Entry 1J5E (X-ray diffraction, 3.05 A resolution); this record covers chains A and J of the 21 polymer chains in the assembly.

[Chain A]
Molecule: 16S ribosomal RNA
Source organism: Thermus thermophilus
Sequence (1522 nucleotides; numbered 0 to 1544 plus 19 insertion-coded residues; 42 numbers in that range are skipped by the numbering (no residue carries them; nothing is unmodelled there); the number before each row is that of its first residue; a row labelled like 190A-190L holds insertion residues (190A, then the next letters in order); numbering starts at 0):
     0 UUUGUUGGAGAGUUUGAUCCUGGCUCAGGGUGAACGCUGGCGGCGUGCCU
    50 AAGACAUGCAAGUCGUGCGGG
    73 CCGCGGGGUUUU
    88 ACUCCG
    95 UGGUC
   101 AGCGGCGGACGGGUGAGUAACGCGUGGGU
  129A G
   130 ACCUACCCGGAAGAGGGGGACAACCCGGGGAAACUCGGGCUAAUCCCCCA
   180 UGUGGACCCGC
190A-190L CCCUUGGGGUGU
   191 GUCCAAAGGGCUUU
   216 GCCCGCUUCCGGAUGGGCCCGCGUCCCAUCAGCUAGUUGGUGGGGUAAUG
   266 GCCCACCAAGGCGACGACGGGUAGCCGGUCUGAGAGGAUGGCCGGCCACA
   316 GGGGCACUGAGACACGGGCCCCACUCCUACGGGAGGCAGCAGUUAGGAAU
   366 CUUCCGCAAUGGGCGCAAGCCUGACGGAGCGACGCCGCUUGGAGGAAGAA
   416 GCCCUUCGGGGUGUAAACUCCUGAA
   442 CCCGGGACGAAACCCCCGACGA
   474 GGGGACUGACGGUACCGGG
   494 GUAAUAGCGCCGGCCAACUCCGUGCCAGCAGCCGCGGUAAUACGGAGGGC
   544 GCGAGCGUUACCCGGAUUCACUGGGCGUAAAGGGCGUGUAGGCGGCCUGG
   594 GGCGUCCCAUGUGAAAGACCACGGCUCAACCGUGGGGGAGCGUGGGAUAC
   644 GCUCAGGCUAGACGGUGGGAGAGGGUGGUGGAAUUCCCGGAGUAGCGGUG
   694 AAAUGCGCAGAUACCGGGAGGAACGCCGAUGGCGAAGGCAGCCACCUGGU
   744 CCACCCGUGACGCUGAGGCGCGAAAGCGUGGGGAGCAAACCGGAUUAGAU
   794 ACCCGGGUAGUCCACGCCCUAAACGAUGCGCGCUAGGUCUCUGGGUCU
   848 CCUGGGGGCCGAAGCUAACGCGUUAAGCGCGCCGCCUGGGGAGUACGGCC
   898 GCAAGGCUGAAACUCAAAGGAAUUGACGGGGGCCCGCACAAGCGGUGGAG
   948 CAUGUGGUUUAAUUCGAAGCAACGCGAAGAACCUUACCAGGCCUUGACAU
   998 GCUAGG
 1003A G
  1004 AACCCGGGUGAAAGCCUGGGGUGCCCC
1030A-1030D GCGA
  1031 GGGGAGCCCUAGCACAGGUGCUGCAUGGCCGUCGUCAGCUCGUGCCGUGA
  1081 GGUGUUGGGUUAAGUCCCGCAACGAGCGCAACCCCCGCCGUUAGUUGCCA
  1131 GCGGUUCGGCCGGGCACUCUAACGGGACUGCCCGCGAAA
  1171 GCGGGAGGAAGGAGGGGACGACGUCUGGUCAGCAUGGCCCUUACGGCCUG
  1221 GGCGACACACGUGCUACAAUGCCCACUACAAAGCGAUGCCACCCGGCAAC
  1271 GGGGAGCUAAUCGCAAAAAGGUGGGCCCAGUUCGGAUUGGGGUCUGCAAC
  1321 CCGACCCCAUGAAGCCGGAAUCGCUAGUAAUCGCGGAUCAG
 1361A C
  1362 CAUGCCGCGGUGAAUACGUUCCCGGGCCUUGUACACACCGCCCGUCACGC
  1412 CAUGGGAGCGGGCUCUACCCGAAGUCGCCGGG
  1446 AGCCUACGGG
  1459 CAGGCGCCGAGGGUAGGGCCCGUGACUGGGGCGAAGUCGUAACAAGGUAG
  1509 CUGUACCGGAAGGUGCGGCUGGAUCACCUCCUUUCU
Not modelled in the structure: 0-4, 1535-1538

[Chain J]
Name: 30S ribosomal protein S10
Source organism: Thermus thermophilus
Reference sequence: P80375 (RS10_THETH); residues 2-105 here correspond to UniProt positions 1-104 (UniProt number = residue number - 1)
Amino-acid sequence (104 residues; each row starts with the number of its first residue):
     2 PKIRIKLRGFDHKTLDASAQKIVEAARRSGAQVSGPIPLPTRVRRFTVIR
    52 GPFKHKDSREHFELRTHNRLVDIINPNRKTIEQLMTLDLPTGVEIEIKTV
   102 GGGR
Not modelled in the structure: 2, 101-105

[Chain A / chain J interface]
Pairs across the interface - 70 pairs, chain A then chain J:
  G963(A) with Phe54(J), sugar contact
  A964(A) with Phe54(J), sugar contact; Lys55(J), sugar contact
  A969(A) with Lys55(J), salt bridge to the phosphate
  C972(A) with Lys55(J), sugar contact; His56(J), sugar contact; Lys57(J), salt bridge to the phosphate
  G973(A) with Ile50(J), sugar contact; Phe54(J), base contact; Lys55(J), hydrogen bond to the sugar
  A975(A) with Thr48(J), base contact; Arg60(J), base contact
  G1058(A) with Pro53(J), base contact
  C1059(A) with Arg51(J), sugar contact; Gly52(J), sugar contact; Pro53(J), base contact
  C1060(A) with Arg51(J), salt bridge to the phosphate; Gly52(J), sugar contact; His56(J), hydrogen bond to the base; Ser59(J), sugar contact
  G1061(A) with Arg51(J), phosphate contact; His56(J), hydrogen bond to the sugar; Ser59(J), sugar contact
  A1123(A) with Ser35(J), phosphate contact; Gly36(J), hydrogen bond to the sugar; Pro37(J), hydrogen bond to the sugar; Ile38(J), hydrogen bond to the sugar; Pro39(J), base contact
  G1124(A) with Val34(J), phosphate contact; Ser35(J), phosphate contact; Gly36(J), hydrogen bond to the phosphate; Ile38(J), sugar contact
  U1125(A) with Arg5(J), hydrogen bond to the base; Asp73(J), base contact
  U1150(A) with Pro39(J), base contact; Leu40(J), hydrogen bond to the sugar; Pro41(J), sugar contact
  A1151(A) with Pro39(J), sugar contact; Leu40(J), sugar contact; Pro41(J), phosphate contact; Thr42(J), hydrogen bond to the phosphate; Arg70(J), phosphate contact
  A1152(A) with His13(J), hydrogen bond to the phosphate; Asp17(J), sugar contact; His68(J), salt bridge to the phosphate; Arg70(J), salt bridge to the phosphate
  C1153(A) with His13(J), salt bridge to the phosphate
  C1189(A) with Arg51(J), salt bridge to the phosphate
  G1197(A) with His56(J), base contact
  G1198(A) with Phe54(J), sugar contact; Lys55(J), sugar contact
  U1199(A) with Phe54(J), sugar contact
  G1202(A) with Pro53(J), base contact
  G1253(A) with Val44(J), phosphate contact
  C1254(A) with Arg43(J), base contact; Val44(J), phosphate contact; Arg45(J), salt bridge to the phosphate
  G1255(A) with Arg43(J), hydrogen bond to the base
  U1278(A) with Lys99(J), base contact
  A1279(A) with Arg9(J), salt bridge to the phosphate; Arg43(J), base contact
  A1280(A) with Lys7(J), salt bridge to the phosphate; Leu40(J), base contact; Pro41(J), sugar contact
  U1281(A) with Lys7(J), base contact
  C1366(A) with Arg60(J), hydrogen bond to the sugar
  C1367(A) with Thr48(J), hydrogen bond to the sugar; Arg60(J), salt bridge to the phosphate; His62(J), hydrogen bond to the phosphate
  G1368(A) with His62(J), salt bridge to the phosphate
Also at the interface, not in a pair above, chain A (37 interface residues in all): C970, C1114, C1115, A1188, A1201
Also at the interface, not in a pair above, chain J (37 interface residues in all): Asp58, Glu61, Arg66, Leu71

[Overview]
The chain A/chain J interface involves 37 residues from each chain, with 15 hydrogen bonds and 12 salt
bridges. Polar contacts include C1060(A)-His56(J), U1125(A)-Arg5(J) and G1255(A)-Arg43(J).
Here chain A is 16S ribosomal RNA and chain J is 30S ribosomal protein S10, both from Thermus thermophilus.
Entry 1J5E (Structure of the Thermus thermophilus 30S Ribosomal Subunit) was determined by X-ray diffraction.
